Entry 1WM6 (X-ray diffraction, 2.40 A resolution); this record covers chains A and B of the 4 polymer chains in the assembly.

Chain A (and B):
Molecule: phenylacetic acid degradation protein PaaI
Source organism: Thermus thermophilus HB8
Notes: chain B of this document is another copy of the same molecule, construct and numbering; everything in this record applies to it too
UniProtKB: Q5SJP3 (Q5SJP3_THET8); numbering as in UniProt (aligned over 1-136)
Chain sequence (136 residues; each row starts with the number of its first residue):
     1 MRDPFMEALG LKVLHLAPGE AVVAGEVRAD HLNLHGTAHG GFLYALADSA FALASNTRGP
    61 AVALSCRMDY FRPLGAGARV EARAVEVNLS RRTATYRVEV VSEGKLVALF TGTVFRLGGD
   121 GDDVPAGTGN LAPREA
Disordered / not traced: 118-136 (chain B: 1, 118-136)

Interface between chain A and chain B:
Residue-residue contacts (23):
  Ser65(A) - Arg67(B)  hydrogen bond
  Cys66(A) - Arg67(B)
  Arg67(A) - Ser65(B)  hydrogen bond
  Arg67(A) - Cys66(B)
  Arg67(A) - Arg67(B)
  Arg67(A) - Thr111(B)
  Arg67(A) - Thr113(B)
  Asp69(A) - Thr111(B)
  Asp69(A) - Thr113(B)
  Phe71(A) - Asn88(B)
  Phe71(A) - Thr95(B)
  Val87(A) - Phe71(B)  hydrophobic
  Val87(A) - Leu106(B)  hydrophobic
  Val87(A) - Leu109(B)  hydrophobic
  Asn88(A) - Phe71(B)
  Thr95(A) - Phe71(B)
  Arg97(A) - Arg97(B)
  Leu106(A) - Val87(B)  hydrophobic
  Leu109(A) - Val87(B)  hydrophobic
  Thr111(A) - Arg67(B)
  Thr111(A) - Asp69(B)
  Thr113(A) - Arg67(B)
  Thr113(A) - Asp69(B)
Interface residues without a listed pair, chain B (14 interface residues in all): Ser90

Overview:
13 residues of chain A and 14 residues of chain B are in contact, with 2 hydrogen bonds. Its one
hydrogen-bonded contact is Ser65(A)-Arg67(B).
Both chains are phenylacetic acid degradation protein PaaI (Thermus thermophilus HB8). Entry 1WM6 (Crystal
structure of TT0310 protein from Thermus thermophilus HB8) was determined by X-ray diffraction (same
publication as 1WLU, 1WLV, 1WN3 and 1J1Y).
